Entry 6EIT (electron microscopy, 3.90 A resolution); this record covers chains 2 and 3 of the 4 polymer chains in the assembly.

# Chain 2
Name: VP2
Organism: Coxsackievirus A24
Reference sequence: A0A088F913 (A0A088F913_9ENTO); residues 1-271 here correspond to UniProt positions 70-340 (UniProt number = residue number + 69)
Chain sequence (271 residues; row label = number of the first residue in the row):
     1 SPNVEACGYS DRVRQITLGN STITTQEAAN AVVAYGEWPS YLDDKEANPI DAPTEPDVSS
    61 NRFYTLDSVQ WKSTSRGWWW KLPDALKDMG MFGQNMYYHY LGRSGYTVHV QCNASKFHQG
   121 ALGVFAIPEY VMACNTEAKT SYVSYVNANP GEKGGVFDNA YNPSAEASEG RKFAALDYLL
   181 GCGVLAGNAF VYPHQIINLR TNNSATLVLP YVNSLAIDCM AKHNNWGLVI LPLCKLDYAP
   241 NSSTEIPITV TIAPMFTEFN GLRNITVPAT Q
Unresolved in the structure: 1-7

# Chain 3
Name: VP3
Organism: Coxsackievirus A24
Reference sequence: Q0GYP7 (Q0GYP7_9ENTO); residues 1-240 here correspond to UniProt positions 341-580 (UniProt number = residue number + 340)
Chain sequence (240 residues; each row starts with the number of its first residue):
     1 GLPTMLTPGS SQFLTSDDFQ SPCALPNFDV TPPIHIPGEV FNMMELAEID SMIPMNSVTG
    61 KANTMEMYPI PLDDKGSATP IFSISLSPAS DKRLQYTMLG EILNYYTHWT GSLRFTFLFC
   121 GSMMATGKIL LSYSPPGAKP PTTRKDAMLG THIIWDLGLQ SSCTMLAPWI SNTVYRRCIK
   181 DDFTEGGYIT CFYQTRIVVP SGTPTSMFML AFVSACPDFS VRLLRDTNHI SQRTLFARAQ
Unresolved in the structure: 232-240

# Chain 2 / chain 3 interface
Contacting residue pairs (41):
  Asn48(2) with Trp169(3), hydrogen bond; Ser171(3), hydrogen bond (side chain-backbone); Asn172(3), hydrogen bond (side chain-backbone); Thr173(3), hydrogen bond (side chain-backbone); Val174(3)
  Pro49(2) with Trp169(3)
  Ile50(2) with Ser112(3); Trp169(3), hydrogen bond (backbone-backbone)
  Asp51(2) with Ile170(3)
  Tyr100(2) with Pro136(3); Ile170(3); Ser171(3); Asn172(3); Glu185(3)
  Leu101(2) with Ser171(3); Asn172(3)
  Leu215(2) with Asn172(3); Thr173(3)
  Ile217(2) with Asn172(3)
  Asp218(2) with Asn172(3)
  Cys219(2) with Asn172(3)
  Lys222(2) with Asp182(3); Glu185(3), salt bridge
  Gly261(2) with Pro135(3); Ile170(3)
  Leu262(2) with Pro135(3); Leu149(3); Gly150(3)
  Arg263(2) with Pro135(3); Pro136(3), hydrogen bond (side chain-backbone); Gly137(3), hydrogen bond (side chain-backbone); Ala138(3); Leu149(3); Gly150(3)
  Asn264(2) with Ala138(3); Lys139(3); Asp146(3); Leu149(3)
  Ile265(2) with Ala138(3)
  Thr266(2) with Gly137(3), hydrogen bond (side chain-backbone); Ala138(3)
Interface residues without a listed pair, chain 3 (21 interface residues in all): Thr151, Pro168, Phe183, Asp218

# Overview
Chain 2 and chain 3 form an interface of 17 and 21 residues respectively, with 8 hydrogen bonds and 1 salt
bridge. Polar pairs include Lys222(2)-Glu185(3), Asn48(2)-Trp169(3) and Asn48(2)-Ser171(3).
Chain 2 is VP2 and chain 3 is VP3, both from Coxsackievirus A24; the structure, Coxsackievirus A24v in complex
with the D1-D2 fragment of ICAM-1, was determined by electron microscopy.
